7CHW - chains D and G of the 9 polymer chains in the assembly; structure by electron microscopy, 3.58 A resolution.

== Chain D ==
Molecule: DNA-directed RNA polymerase subunit beta'
Source organism: Escherichia coli
Notes: EC 2.7.7.6
UniProt: D7Y6A2 (D7Y6A2_ECOLX); numbering as in UniProt (aligned over 1-1407)
Sequence (1407 residues; row label = number of the first residue in the row):
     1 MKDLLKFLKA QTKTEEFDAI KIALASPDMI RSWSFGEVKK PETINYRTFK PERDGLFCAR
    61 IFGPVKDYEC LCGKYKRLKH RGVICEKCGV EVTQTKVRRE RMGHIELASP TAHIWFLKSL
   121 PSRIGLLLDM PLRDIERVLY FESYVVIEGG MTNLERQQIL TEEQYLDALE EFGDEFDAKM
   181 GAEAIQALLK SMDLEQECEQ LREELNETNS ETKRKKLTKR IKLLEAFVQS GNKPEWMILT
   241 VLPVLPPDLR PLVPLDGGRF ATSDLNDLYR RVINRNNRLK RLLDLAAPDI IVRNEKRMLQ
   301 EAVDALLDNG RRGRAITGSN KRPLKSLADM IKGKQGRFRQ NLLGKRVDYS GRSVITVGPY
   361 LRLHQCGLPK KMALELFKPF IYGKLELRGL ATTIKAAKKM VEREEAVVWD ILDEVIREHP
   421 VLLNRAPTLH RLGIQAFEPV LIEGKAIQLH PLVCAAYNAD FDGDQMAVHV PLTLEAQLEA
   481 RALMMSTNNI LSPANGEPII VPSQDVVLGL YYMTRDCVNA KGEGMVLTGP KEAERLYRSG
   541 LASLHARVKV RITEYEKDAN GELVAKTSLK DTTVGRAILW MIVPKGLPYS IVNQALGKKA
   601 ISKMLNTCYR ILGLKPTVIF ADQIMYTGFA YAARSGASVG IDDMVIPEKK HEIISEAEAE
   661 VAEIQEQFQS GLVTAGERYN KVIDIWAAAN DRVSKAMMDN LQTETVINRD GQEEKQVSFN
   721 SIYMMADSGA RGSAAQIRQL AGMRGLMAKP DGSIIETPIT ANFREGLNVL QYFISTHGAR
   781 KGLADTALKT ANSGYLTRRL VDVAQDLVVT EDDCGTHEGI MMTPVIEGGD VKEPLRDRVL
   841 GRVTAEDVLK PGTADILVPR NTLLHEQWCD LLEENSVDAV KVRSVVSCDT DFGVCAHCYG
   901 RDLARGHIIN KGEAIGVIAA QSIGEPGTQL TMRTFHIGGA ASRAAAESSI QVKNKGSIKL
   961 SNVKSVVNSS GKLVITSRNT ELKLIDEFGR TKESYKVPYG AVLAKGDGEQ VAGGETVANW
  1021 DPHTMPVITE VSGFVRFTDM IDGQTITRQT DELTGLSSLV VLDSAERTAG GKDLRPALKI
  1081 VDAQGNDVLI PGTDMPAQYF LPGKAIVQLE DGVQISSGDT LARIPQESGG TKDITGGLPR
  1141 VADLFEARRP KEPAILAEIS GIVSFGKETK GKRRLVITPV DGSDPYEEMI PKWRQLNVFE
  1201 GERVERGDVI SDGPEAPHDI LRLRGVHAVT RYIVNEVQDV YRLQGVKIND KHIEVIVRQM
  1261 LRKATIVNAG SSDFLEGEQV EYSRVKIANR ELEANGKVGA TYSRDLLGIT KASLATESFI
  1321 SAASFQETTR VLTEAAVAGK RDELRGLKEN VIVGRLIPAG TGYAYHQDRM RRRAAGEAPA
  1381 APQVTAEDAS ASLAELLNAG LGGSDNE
Not modelled in the structure: 1-13, 19, 342-343, 933-943, 1181-1184, 1298-1299, 1377-1407
Bound ions: Zn2+ site 1: Cys70, Cys72, Cys85; Mg2+: Asp460, Asp462, Asp464; Zn2+ site 2: Cys814, Cys888, Cys895, Cys898

== Chain G ==
Molecule: 63-nt DNA strand
Sequence (63 nucleotides; row label = number of the first residue in the row; numbers below 1 keep their minus sign (DT-2 is residue -2)):
    -2 TCCCCTGCAT CCGTGACAGC TCCCATTATA GCACAATTTA ACACTTTTGT CAATCATTTT
    58 GTT
Not modelled in the structure: -2 to -1, 14-25

== How chain D and chain G interact ==
Pairs across the interface - 8 pairs, chain D then chain G:
  Asn209(D) with DC2(G), phosphate contact
  Ser210(D) with DC2(G), sugar contact
  Ala791(D) with DA13(G), phosphate contact
  Tyr795(D) with DG12(G), sugar contact; DA13(G), sugar contact
  Arg798(D) with DA13(G), salt bridge to the phosphate
  Glu1327(D) with DT11(G), sugar contact; DG12(G), phosphate contact
Other interface residues (no listed pair), chain D (14 interface residues in all): Lys118, Leu120, Glu211, Thr212, Arg311, Gln1326, Thr1328, Arg1330
Other interface residues (no listed pair), chain G (6 interface residues in all): DT3, DG10

== Overview ==
14 residues of chain D and 6 residues of chain G are in contact, with 1 salt bridge. The salt-bridged pair is
Arg798(D)-DA13(G). The Zn2+ site 1 is built by Cys70(D), Cys72(D) and Cys85(D). The Mg2+ site is built by
Asp460(D), Asp462(D) and Asp464(D).
Here chain D is DNA-directed RNA polymerase subunit beta' (Escherichia coli) and chain G is a 63-nt DNA
strand. Entry 7CHW (Cryo-EM structure of an Escherichia coli RNAP-promoter open complex (RPo)) was determined
by electron microscopy.
